PDB entry 8DT7 | X-ray diffraction, 2.21 A resolution | chains A and B

[Chain A (and B)]
Protein: Acetylcholinesterase
Organism: Homo sapiens
Notes: EC 3.1.1.7; chain B of this document is another copy of the same molecule, construct and numbering; everything in this record applies to it too
Reference sequence: P22303 (ACES_HUMAN); residues 1-547 here correspond to UniProt positions 32-578 (UniProt number = residue number + 31)
Chain sequence (550 residues; row label = number of the first residue in the row; numbers below 1 keep their minus sign (Gly-2 is residue -2)):
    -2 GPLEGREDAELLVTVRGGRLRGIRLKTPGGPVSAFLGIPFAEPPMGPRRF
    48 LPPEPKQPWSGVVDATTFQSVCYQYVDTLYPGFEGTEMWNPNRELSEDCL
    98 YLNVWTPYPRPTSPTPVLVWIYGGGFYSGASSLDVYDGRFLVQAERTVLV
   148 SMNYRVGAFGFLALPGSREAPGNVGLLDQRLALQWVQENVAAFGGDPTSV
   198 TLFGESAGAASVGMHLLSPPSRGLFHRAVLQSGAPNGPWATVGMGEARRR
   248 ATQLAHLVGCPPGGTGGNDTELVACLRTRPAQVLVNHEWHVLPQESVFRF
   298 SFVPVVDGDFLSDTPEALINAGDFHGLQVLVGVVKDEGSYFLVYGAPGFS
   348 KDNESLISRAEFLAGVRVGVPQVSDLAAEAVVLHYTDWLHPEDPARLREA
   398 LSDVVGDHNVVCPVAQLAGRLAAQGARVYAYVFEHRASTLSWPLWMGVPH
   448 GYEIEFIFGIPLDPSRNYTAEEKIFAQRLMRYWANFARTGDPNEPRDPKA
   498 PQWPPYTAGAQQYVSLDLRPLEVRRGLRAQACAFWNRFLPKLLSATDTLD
Unresolved in the structure: -2 to 3, 544-547
Sequence notes: expression tag (-2 to 0)
Cystine bridges: Cys69-Cys96, Cys257-Cys272, Cys409-Cys529
Small-molecule neighbours: 3VI (1,1'-methylenebis{4-[(E)-(hydroxyimino)methyl]pyridin-1-ium}): Tyr72, Asp74, Tyr124, Trp286, His287, Phe297, Tyr337, Phe338, Tyr341
Curated features (UniProtKB/Swiss-Prot):
  - active site: Ser203 (Acyl-ester intermediate), Glu334 (Charge relay system), His447 (Charge relay system)
  - binding site (galanthamine): Trp86, Glu202, Ser203, Tyr337
  - binding site (huperzine A): Trp86, Tyr133, Tyr337
  - binding site (huprine W): Gly122, Ser203, Trp439, His447
  - glycosylation (N-linked (GlcNAc...) asparagine): Asn265, Asn350, Asn464
Reported in the primary citation:
  - binding site for 3VI: Trp286

[Interface between chain A and chain B]
Contacting residue pairs (27):
  Thr75(A) - Thr75(B)  hydrogen bond
  Tyr77(A) - Asn283(B)
  Pro78(A) - Gln279(B)
  Pro78(A) - Asn283(B)
  His253(A) - Asn350(B)  hydrogen bond (backbone-side chain)
  Leu254(A) - Ser347(B)  hydrogen bond (backbone-side chain)
  Leu254(A) - Asp349(B)
  Leu254(A) - Asn350(B)
  Val255(A) - Asp349(B)
  Gly256(A) - Asp349(B)  hydrogen bond (backbone-backbone)
  Gly256(A) - Asn350(B)
  Gln279(A) - Pro78(B)
  Val280(A) - Asp349(B)
  Asn283(A) - Tyr77(B)
  Asn283(A) - Pro78(B)
  His284(A) - Ser347(B)
  His284(A) - Asp349(B)  salt bridge
  Ser347(A) - Leu254(B)  hydrogen bond (side chain-backbone)
  Ser347(A) - His284(B)
  Asp349(A) - Leu254(B)
  Asp349(A) - Val255(B)
  Asp349(A) - Gly256(B)  hydrogen bond (backbone-backbone)
  Asp349(A) - Val280(B)
  Asp349(A) - His284(B)  salt bridge
  Asn350(A) - His253(B)  hydrogen bond (side chain-backbone)
  Asn350(A) - Leu254(B)
  Asn350(A) - Gly256(B)
Also at the interface, not in a pair above, chain A (15 interface residues in all): Leu76
Also at the interface, not in a pair above, chain B (15 interface residues in all): Leu76

[In short]
Chain A and chain B each contribute 15 residues to their interface; the contacts include 7 hydrogen bonds and
2 salt bridges. Among the polar pairs are His284(A)-Asp349(B), Thr75(A)-Thr75(B) and His253(A)-Asn350(B).
Bound to chain A: compound 3VI. From the paper: a binding site for 3VI at Trp286(A).
Both chains are Acetylcholinesterase (Homo sapiens). Entry 8DT7 (X-ray structure of human acetylcholinesterase
in complex with oxime MMB4 (hAChE-MMB4)) was determined by X-ray diffraction (same publication as 8DT2, 8DT4
and 8DT5).
